8W2R - chains A and D of the 12 polymer chains in the assembly; structure by electron microscopy, 3.23 A resolution.

== Chain A (and D) ==
Protein: Integrase
From: Human immunodeficiency virus 1
Notes: chain D of this document is another copy of the same molecule, construct and numbering; everything in this record applies to it too
Reference sequence: F2WR39 (F2WR39_9HIV1); numbering as in UniProt (aligned over 1-288)
Amino-acid sequence (362 residues; row label = number of the first residue in the row; numbers below 1 keep their minus sign (His-73 is residue -73)):
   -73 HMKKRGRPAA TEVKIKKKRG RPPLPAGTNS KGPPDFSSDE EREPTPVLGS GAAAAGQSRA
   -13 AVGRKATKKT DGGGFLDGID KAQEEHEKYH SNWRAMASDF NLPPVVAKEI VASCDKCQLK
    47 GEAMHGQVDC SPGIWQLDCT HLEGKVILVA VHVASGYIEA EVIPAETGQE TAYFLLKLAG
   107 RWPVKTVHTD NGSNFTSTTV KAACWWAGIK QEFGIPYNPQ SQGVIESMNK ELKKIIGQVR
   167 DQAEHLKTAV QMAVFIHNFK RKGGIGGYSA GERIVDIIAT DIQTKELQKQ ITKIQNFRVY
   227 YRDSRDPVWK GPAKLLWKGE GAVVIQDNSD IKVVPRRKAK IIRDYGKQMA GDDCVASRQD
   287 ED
Disordered / not traced: -73 to 2, 229-235, 269-288 (chain D: -73 to 221, 269-288)
Differences from the reference sequence: expression tag (-73 to 0)
Metal / ion sites: Zn2+: His12, His16, Cys40, Cys43; Mg2+ site 1: Asp64, Asp116 (together with Dolutegravir); Mg2+ site 2: Asp64, Glu152 (together with Dolutegravir)
Small-molecule neighbours: Dolutegravir (DLU; (4R,12aS)-N-(2,4-difluorobenzyl)-7-hydroxy-4-methyl-6,8-dioxo-3,4,6,8,12,12a-hexahydro-2H-pyrido[1',2':4,5]pyrazino[2,1-b][1,3]oxazine-9-carboxamide): Asp64, Cys65, Asp116, Asn117, Gly118, Tyr143, Pro145, Gln146, Glu152

== How chain A and chain D interact ==
Contacting residue pairs (30):
  Ala38(A) - Arg224(D)  hydrogen bond (backbone-side chain)
  Asp41(A) - Tyr226(D)  hydrogen bond
  Gln44(A) - Tyr226(D)
  Gln44(A) - Trp235(D)
  Gln44(A) - Lys266(D)
  Leu45(A) - Trp235(D)
  Lys46(A) - Trp235(D)
  Lys46(A) - Lys266(D)
  Gly47(A) - Trp235(D)
  Gly47(A) - Ala265(D)
  Glu48(A) - Arg262(D)  salt bridge
  Glu48(A) - Arg263(D)
  Glu48(A) - Ala265(D)  hydrogen bond (backbone-backbone)
  Glu48(A) - Ile267(D)
  Met50(A) - Glu246(D)
  Met50(A) - Gly247(D)
  Met50(A) - Arg262(D)  hydrogen bond
  Met50(A) - Arg263(D)
  His51(A) - Arg263(D)
  Gly52(A) - Glu246(D)
  Ile141(A) - Val259(D)  hydrophobic
  Ile141(A) - Pro261(D)
  Pro142(A) - Ser230(D)  hydrogen bond (backbone-side chain)
  Tyr143(A) - Ser230(D)
  Tyr143(A) - Arg231(D)  hydrogen bond
  Tyr143(A) - Lys264(D)  hydrogen bond (backbone-side chain)
  Asn144(A) - Pro261(D)
  Asn144(A) - Arg263(D)  hydrogen bond
  Asn144(A) - Lys264(D)
  Gln146(A) - Arg263(D)  hydrogen bond
Other interface residues (no listed pair), chain A (16 interface residues in all): Ser39
Other interface residues (no listed pair), chain D (18 interface residues in all): Asp229, Lys244, Ile268

== In short ==
16 residues of chain A and 18 residues of chain D are in contact, with 9 hydrogen bonds and 1 salt bridge.
Polar pairs include Glu48(A)-Arg262(D), Ala38(A)-Arg224(D) and Asp41(A)-Tyr226(D). Chain A binds Dolutegravir.
His12(A), His16(A), Cys40(A) and Cys43(A) coordinate Zn2+.
Both chains are Integrase (Human immunodeficiency virus 1). Entry 8W2R (HIV-1 P5-IN intasome core) was
determined by electron microscopy together with 8W09 and 8W34 from the same study.
